PDB entry 7PT6 | electron microscopy, 3.20 A resolution | chains 9 and F of the 18 polymer chains in the assembly

Chain 9:
Protein: DDK kinase regulatory subunit DBF4
Organism: Saccharomyces cerevisiae (strain ATCC 204508 / S288c)
Reference sequence: P32325 (DBF4_YEAST); residues 1-704 here = UniProt positions 1-704
Chain sequence (704 residues; row label = number of the first residue in the row):
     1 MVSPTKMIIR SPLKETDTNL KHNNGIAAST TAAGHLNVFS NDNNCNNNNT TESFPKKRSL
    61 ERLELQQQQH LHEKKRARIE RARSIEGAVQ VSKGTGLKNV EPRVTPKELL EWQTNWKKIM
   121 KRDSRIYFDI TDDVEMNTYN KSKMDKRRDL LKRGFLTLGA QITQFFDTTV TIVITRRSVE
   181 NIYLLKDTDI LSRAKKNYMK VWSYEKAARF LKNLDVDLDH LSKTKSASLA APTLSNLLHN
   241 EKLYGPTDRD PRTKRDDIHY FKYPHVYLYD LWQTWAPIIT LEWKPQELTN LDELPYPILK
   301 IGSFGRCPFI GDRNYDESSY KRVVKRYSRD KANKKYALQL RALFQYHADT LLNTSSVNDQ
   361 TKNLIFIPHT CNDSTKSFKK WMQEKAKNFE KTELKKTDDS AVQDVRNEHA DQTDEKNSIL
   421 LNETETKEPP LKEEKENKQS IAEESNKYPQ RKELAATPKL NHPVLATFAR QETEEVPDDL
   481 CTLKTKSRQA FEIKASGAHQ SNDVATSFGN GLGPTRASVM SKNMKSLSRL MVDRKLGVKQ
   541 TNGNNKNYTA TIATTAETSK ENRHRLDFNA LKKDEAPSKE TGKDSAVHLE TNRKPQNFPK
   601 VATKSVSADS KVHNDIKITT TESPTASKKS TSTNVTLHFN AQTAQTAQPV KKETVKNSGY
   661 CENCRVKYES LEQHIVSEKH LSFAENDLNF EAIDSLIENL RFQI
Unresolved in the structure: 1-110, 221-230, 356-361, 391-508, 539-654, 702-704
Metal / ion sites: Zn2+: Cys-661, Cys-664, His-674, His-680
Swiss-Prot annotation at these positions:
  - zinc finger: Thr-654 to Gln-703 (DBF4-type)
  - region: Arg-10 to Asn-19 (D box 1), Arg-62 to His-70 (D box 2)
  - motif: Arg-83 to Ala-88 (POLO box domain (PBD)-binding)
  - binding site (Zn(2+)): Cys-661, Cys-664, His-674, His-680
  - modified residue (Phosphoserine): Ser-59, Ser-84, Ser-235, Ser-623

Chain F:
Protein: DNA replication licensing factor MCM6
Organism: Saccharomyces cerevisiae (strain ATCC 204508 / S288c)
Notes: EC 3.6.4.12
Reference sequence: P53091 (MCM6_YEAST); numbering as in UniProt (aligned over 1-1017)
Chain sequence (1017 residues; each row starts with the number of its first residue):
     1 MSSPFPADTP SSNRPSNSSP PPSSIGAGFG SSSGLDSQIG SRLHFPSSSQ PHVSNSQTGP
    61 FVNDSTQFSS QRLQTDGSAT NDMEGNEPAR SFKSRALNHV KKVDDVTGEK VREAFEQFLE
   121 DFSVQSTDTG EVEKVYRAQI EFMKIYDLNT IYIDYQHLSM RENGALAMAI SEQYYRFLPF
   181 LQKGLRRVVR KYAPELLNTS DSLKRSEGDE GQADEDEQQD DDMNGSSLPR DSGSSAAPGN
   241 GTSAMATRSI TTSTSPEQTE RVFQISFFNL PTVHRIRDIR SEKIGSLLSI SGTVTRTSEV
   301 RPELYKASFT CDMCRAIVDN VEQSFKYTEP TFCPNPSCEN RAFWTLNVTR SRFLDWQKVR
   361 IQENANEIPT GSMPRTLDVI LRGDSVERAK PGDRCKFTGV EIVVPDVTQL GLPGVKPSST
   421 LDTRGISKTT EGLNSGVTGL RSLGVRDLTY KISFLACHVI SIGSNIGASS PDANSNNRET
   481 ELQMAANLQA NNVYQDNERD QEVFLNSLSS DEINELKEMV KDEHIYDKLV RSIAPAVFGH
   541 EAVKKGILLQ MLGGVHKSTV EGIKLRGDIN ICVVGDPSTS KSQFLKYVVG FAPRSVYTSG
   601 KASSAAGLTA AVVRDEEGGD YTIEAGALML ADNGICCIDE FDKMDISDQV AIHEAMEQQT
   661 ISIAKAGIHA TLNARTSILA AANPVGGRYN RKLSLRGNLN MTAPIMSRFD LFFVILDDCN
   721 EKIDTELASH IVDLHMKRDE AIEPPFSAEQ LRRYIKYART FKPILTKEAR SYLVEKYKEL
   781 RKDDAQGFSR SSYRITVRQL ESMIRLSEAI ARANCVDEIT PSFIAEAYDL LRQSIIRVDV
   841 DDVEMDEEFD NIESQSHAAS GNNDDNDDGT GSGVITSEPP ADIEEGQSEA TARPGTSEKK
   901 KTTVTYDKYV SMMNMIVRKI AEVDREGAEE LTAVDIVDWY LLQKENDLGS LAEYWEERRL
   961 AFKVIKRLVK DRILMEIHGT RHNLRDLENE ENENNKTVYV IHPNCEVLDQ LEPQDSS
Unresolved in the structure: 1-99, 201-258, 431-440, 463-496, 839-1017
Metal / ion sites: Zn2+: Cys-311, Cys-314, Cys-333, Cys-338; Mg2+: Ser-582 (together with ATP-gamma-S)
Small-molecule neighbours:
  - ATP-gamma-S (AGS; phosphothiophosphoric acid-adenylate ester), molecule 1: Arg-296, Thr-297, Ser-298, Glu-299, Arg-301, Trp-356, Lys-358, Asp-620, Tyr-621, Thr-622, Ile-623, Gly-667, Ile-668, Ala-670
  - ATP-gamma-S (AGS), molecule 2: Ala-536, Val-537, Phe-538, His-540, Asp-576, Pro-577, Ser-578, Thr-579, Ser-580, Lys-581, Ser-582, Gln-583, Asn-683, Leu-727, Ile-731
  - ATP-gamma-S (AGS), molecule 3: Ser-707, Val-797, Arg-798, Glu-801
Swiss-Prot annotation at these positions:
  - motif: Ser-707 to Asp-710 (Arginine finger)
  - binding site (ATP): Gly-575 to Ser-582
  - modified residue: Ser-78 (Phosphoserine), Ser-249 (Phosphoserine), Ser-372 (Phosphoserine), Thr-766 (Phosphothreonine)

How chain 9 and chain F interact:
Residue-residue contacts (23):
  Pro-232(9) with Lys-110(F)
  Leu-234(9) with Thr-107(F); Lys-110(F); Val-111(F), hydrophobic; Ala-165(F)
  Ser-235(9) with Ala-165(F)
  Leu-237(9) with Val-106(F), hydrophobic; Thr-107(F); Lys-110(F)
  Leu-238(9) with Thr-107(F); Ala-165(F); Ala-169(F), hydrophobic
  Glu-241(9) with Thr-107(F); Arg-176(F), salt bridge
  Pro-246(9) with Arg-176(F)
  Thr-247(9) with Asp-105(F); Val-106(F); Thr-107(F); Arg-176(F)
  Asp-248(9) with Asp-105(F); Arg-176(F)
  Arg-249(9) with Val-103(F)
  Asp-250(9) with Val-103(F)
Other interface residues (no listed pair), chain 9 (12 interface residues in all): Ala-231
Other interface residues (no listed pair), chain F (16 interface residues in all): Asp-104, Ala-114, Glu-162, Asn-163, Leu-166, Met-168, Gln-173

Summary:
12 residues of chain 9 face 16 of chain F across their interface, with 1 salt bridge. The salt-bridged pair is
Glu-241(9)/Arg-176(F). Bound to chain F: 3 copies of ATP-gamma-S.
Chain 9 is DDK kinase regulatory subunit DBF4 and chain F is DNA replication licensing factor MCM6, both from
Saccharomyces cerevisiae (strain ATCC 204508 / S288c); the structure, Structure of MCM2-7 DH complexed with
Cdc7-Dbf4 in the presence of ATPgS, state III, was determined by electron microscopy together with 7PT7 from
the same study.
